Entry 3Q2P (X-ray diffraction, 2.34 A resolution); this record covers chain A.

Chain A:
Molecule: Monellin chain B/Monellin chain A chimeric protein
Source organism: Dioscoreophyllum cumminsii
UniProtKB: chimeric construct of P02882, P02881: residues 1-50 from P02882 (MONB_DIOCU) positions 1-50 (same numbers); residues 53-96 from P02881 positions 2-45 (UniProt number = residue number - 51)
Amino-acid sequence (97 residues; each row starts with the number of its first residue; numbering starts at 0):
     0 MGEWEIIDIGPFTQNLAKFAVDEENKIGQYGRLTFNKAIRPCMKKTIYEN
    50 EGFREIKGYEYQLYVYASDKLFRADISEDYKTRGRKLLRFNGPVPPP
Not modelled in the structure: 0
Construct notes: initiating methionine (0); engineered mutation A16 (Gly in P02882), A37 (Val in P02882); conflict N49 (Glu in P02882), E50 (Asn in P02882); linker (51-52)
Swiss-Prot annotation at these positions:
  - site: C41 (Blocking, abolishes the sweet taste)
From the paper describing this entry:
  - mutagenesis - G16A/V37A, G16A, V37A: decreased stability

Overview:
The paper reports that G16A/V37A, G16A and V37A reduce stability.
Chain A is Monellin chain B/Monellin chain A chimeric protein (Dioscoreophyllum cumminsii); the structure,
Reduced sweetness of a monellin (MNEI) mutant results from increased protein flexibility and disruption of a
..., was determined by X-ray diffraction, deposited together with 3PXM and 3PYJ.
